Entry 1QJ1 (X-ray diffraction, 2.00 A resolution); this record covers chains A and B of the 3 polymer chains in the assembly.

Chain A:
Molecule: Thrombin
Source organism: Homo sapiens
Notes: EC 3.4.21.5; fragment: alpha thrombin light chain
UniProtKB: P00734 (THRB_HUMAN); residues 1-14 here correspond to UniProt positions 336-349 (UniProt number = residue number + 335)
Chain sequence (36 residues; each row starts with the number of its first residue; a row labelled like 14A-14M holds insertion residues (14A, then the next letters in order)):
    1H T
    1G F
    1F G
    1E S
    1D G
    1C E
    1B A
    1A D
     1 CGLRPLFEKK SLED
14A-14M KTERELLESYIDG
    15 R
Swiss-Prot annotation at these positions:
  - site: Arg15 (Cleavage)

Chain B:
Molecule: Thrombin
Source organism: Homo sapiens
Notes: EC 3.4.21.5; fragment: alpha thrombin heavy chain
UniProtKB: P00734 (THRB_HUMAN); the construct lacks a stretch of the UniProt sequence, so the offset changes along the chain: 16-37 = UniProt 364-385; 38-60 = UniProt 387-409; 61-77 = UniProt 419-435; 78-97 = UniProt 437-456; 7 more segments
Chain sequence (259 residues; each row starts with the number of its first residue; note: 1 number in that range is skipped by the numbering (no residue carries it; nothing is unmodelled there); a row labelled like 60A-60I holds insertion residues (60A, then the next letters in order)):
    16 IVEGSDAEIG MSPWQVMLFR KS
   37A P
    38 QELLCGASLI SDRWVLTAAH CLL
60A-60I YPPWDKNFT
    61 ENDLLVRIGK HSRTRYE
   77A R
    78 NIEKISMLEK IYIHPRYNWR
   97A E
    98 NLDRDIALMK LKKPVAFSDY IHPVCLPDRE TA
129A-129C ASL
   130 LQAGYKGRVT GWGNLKETWT
149A-149E ANVGK
   150 GQPSVLQVVN LPIVERPVCK DSTRIRITDN MFCA
  184A G
   184 YKP
186A-186D DEGK
   187 RGDACEGDSG GPFVMKSP
204A-204B FN
   205 NRWYQMGIVS WGE
   219 GC
  221A D
   221 RDGKYGFYTH VFRLKKWIQK VIDQFGE
Disulfides: Cys42-Cys58, Cys168-Cys182, Cys191-Cys220
Glycans and other covalent adducts: gr166081 (166) linked to Ser195
Small-molecule neighbours: gr166081 (166; 6-carbamimidoyl-2-[2-hydroxy-6-(4-hydroxy-phenyl)-indan-1-yl]-hexanoic acid): Cys42, His57, Tyr60A, Trp60D, Lys60F, Leu99, Trp148, Ile174, Asp189, Ala190, Cys191, Glu192, Gly193, Asp194, Val213, Ser214, Trp215, Gly216, Glu217, Gly219, Cys220, Gly226
Swiss-Prot annotation at these positions:
  - region: Ala183 to Val200 (High affinity receptor-binding region which is also known as the TP508 peptide)
  - active site (Charge relay system): His57, Asp102, Ser195
  - glycosylation: Asn60G (N-linked (GlcNAc...) (complex) asparagine)

Interface between chain A and chain B:
Pairs across the interface (62; chain A residue first):
  Cys1(A) with Pro120(B); Val121(B); Cys122(B), disulfide; Arg206(B), hydrogen bond (backbone-side chain)
  Asp1A(A) with His119(B), hydrogen bond (backbone-side chain); Arg206(B)
  Ala1B(A) with Arg206(B), hydrogen bond (backbone-side chain)
  Glu1C(A) with Ile47(B); Ser48(B); Pro120(B)
  Ser1E(A) with Ser48(B), hydrogen bond
  Gly2(A) with Pro120(B), hydrogen bond (backbone-backbone); Cys122(B); Arg206(B); Trp207(B), hydrogen bond (backbone-backbone)
  Leu3(A) with His119(B), hydrogen bond (backbone-side chain); Asn205(B); Arg206(B)
  Arg4(A) with Gly25(B); Met26(B), hydrogen bond (side chain-backbone); Pro28(B); Trp29(B); Trp207(B)
  Pro5(A) with Ser115(B); Asp116(B); His119(B)
  Leu6(A) with Ile24(B); Asp116(B)
  Phe7(A) with Glu23(B); Ile24(B); Gly25(B); Met26(B)
  Glu8(A) with Lys202(B), salt bridge; Asn205(B); Trp207(B), hydrogen bond
  Lys9(A) with His119(B)
  Asp14(A) with Glu23(B); Met26(B); Arg137(B), salt bridge
  Lys14A(A) with Glu23(B), hydrogen bond (backbone-side chain)
  Thr14B(A) with Arg137(B), hydrogen bond; Asn159(B), hydrogen bond
  Glu14C(A) with Arg137(B); Lys202(B), salt bridge
  Glu14E(A) with Lys135(B), salt bridge; Asn159(B), hydrogen bond; Tyr184(B)
  Leu14F(A) with Lys135(B); Gly136(B); Asn159(B); Trp207(B), hydrophobic
  Leu14G(A) with Lys202(B); Pro204(B), hydrophobic
  Ser14I(A) with Gly133(B); Tyr134(B); Lys135(B), hydrogen bond (side chain-backbone)
  Tyr14J(A) with Tyr134(B), hydrophobic; Lys135(B), hydrogen bond (side chain-backbone); Met201(B); Lys202(B), hydrogen bond (side chain-backbone); Pro204(B)
  Ile14K(A) with Tyr134(B)
Other interface residues (no listed pair), chain B (31 interface residues in all): Asp49, Phe114, Tyr117, Ser203
Inter-chain disulfides: Cys1(A)-Cys122(B)

In short:
The interface between chain A and chain B involves 23 residues on one side and 31 on the other; the contacts
include 1 disulfide bond, 16 hydrogen bonds and 4 salt bridges. Polar contacts include Glu8(A)-Lys202(B),
Glu14E(A)-Lys135(B) and Asp14(A)-Arg137(B). Gr166081 is covalently linked to Ser195(B).
Chain A is Thrombin and chain B is Thrombin, both from Homo sapiens; the structure, Novel Covalent Active Site
Thrombin Inhibitors, was determined by X-ray diffraction together with 1QJ6, 1QJ7 and 1QHR from the same
study.
